1BSS - chains D and B of the 4 polymer chains in the assembly; structure by X-ray diffraction, 2.15 A resolution.

Chain D:
Molecule: 11-nt DNA strand
Sequence (11 nucleotides; row label = number of the first residue in the row):
   801 AAAGATATCT T

Chain B:
Molecule: Ecorv endonuclease
From: Escherichia coli
Notes: EC 3.1.21.4
Reference sequence: P04390 (T2E5_ECOLI); residues 2-245 here correspond to UniProt positions 1-244 (UniProt number = residue number - 1)
Amino-acid sequence (244 residues; row label = number of the first residue in the row):
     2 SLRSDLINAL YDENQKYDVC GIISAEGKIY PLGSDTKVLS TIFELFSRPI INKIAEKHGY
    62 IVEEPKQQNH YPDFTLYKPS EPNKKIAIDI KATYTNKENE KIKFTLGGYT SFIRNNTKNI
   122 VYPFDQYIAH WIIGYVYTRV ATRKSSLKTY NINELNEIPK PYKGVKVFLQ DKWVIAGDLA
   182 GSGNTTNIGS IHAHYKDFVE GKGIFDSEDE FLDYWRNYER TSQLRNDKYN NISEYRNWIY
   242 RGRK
Not modelled in the structure: 13-18, 98-101, 141-146
Sequence notes: engineered mutation Ala93 (Thr92 in P04390)
Reported in the primary citation:
  - catalytic residues: Glu45, Asp74, Asp90, Lys92
  - binding site for the 11-nt DNA strand: Lys92
  - mutagenesis - T93A (102-fold): decreased catalytic activity on Mg2+ or Mn2+
  - mutagenesis - D74A (104-fold), D74E (100-fold), D74N (104-fold), D90A, D90N, K92A (104-fold), K92Q (104-fold): decreased catalytic activity (citing earlier work)
  - mutagenesis - D90E: unchanged catalytic activity (citing earlier work)

How chain D and chain B interact:
Residue-residue contacts (27):
  DA805(D) - Asn70(B)  base contact
  DA805(D) - Thr111(B)  hydrogen bond to the phosphate
  DA805(D) - Ser112(B)  phosphate contact
  DA805(D) - Lys119(B)  salt bridge to the phosphate
  DA805(D) - Asn120(B)  phosphate contact
  DA805(D) - Arg221(B)  salt bridge to the phosphate
  DT806(D) - Asn70(B)  sugar contact
  DT806(D) - Gly109(B)  phosphate contact
  DT806(D) - Ser112(B)  hydrogen bond to the phosphate
  DT806(D) - Phe113(B)  phosphate contact
  DT806(D) - Thr186(B)  base contact
  DA807(D) - Asp90(B)  phosphate contact
  DA807(D) - Lys92(B)  salt bridge to the phosphate
  DA807(D) - Gly108(B)  phosphate contact
  DA807(D) - Thr186(B)  base contact
  DT808(D) - Lys92(B)  salt bridge to the phosphate
  DT808(D) - Thr106(B)  hydrogen bond to the phosphate
  DT808(D) - Ser183(B)  base contact
  DT808(D) - Thr186(B)  hydrogen bond to the base
  DT808(D) - Asn188(B)  base contact
  DC809(D) - Thr37(B)  phosphate contact
  DC809(D) - Thr94(B)  hydrogen bond to the phosphate
  DC809(D) - Tyr95(B)  hydrogen bond to the phosphate
  DC809(D) - Gly182(B)  hydrogen bond to the base
  DC809(D) - Ser183(B)  base contact
  DT810(D) - Tyr95(B)  hydrogen bond to the phosphate
  DT810(D) - Arg140(B)  salt bridge to the phosphate
Also at the interface, not in a pair above, chain D (7 interface residues in all): DG804
Also at the interface, not in a pair above, chain B (26 interface residues in all): His71, Tyr72, Ile91, Ala93, Lys104, Tyr138

Overview:
The interface between chain D and chain B involves 7 residues on one side and 26 on the other, with 8 hydrogen
bonds and 5 salt bridges. Among the polar pairs are DT808(D)-Thr186(B), DC809(D)-Gly182(B) and
DA805(D)-Thr111(B). The paper reports catalytic residues Glu45(B), Asp74(B) and Asp90(B) among others; D74A,
D74E and D74N of chain B, among others, reduce catalytic activity; 9 substitutions were tested in all.
Chain D is an 11-nt DNA strand and chain B is Ecorv endonuclease (Escherichia coli); the structure,
Ecorv-T93A/DNA/CA2+, was determined by X-ray diffraction.
